8PSN - chains B and S of the 6 polymer chains in the assembly; structure by electron microscopy, 2.73 A resolution.

# Chain B
Protein: Putative PB1
From: Tilapia lake virus
UniProt: A0A1Y9SHW4 (A0A1Y9SHW4_9VIRU); numbering as in UniProt (aligned over 1-519)
Amino-acid sequence (519 residues; numbered 1 to 519; the number before each row is that of its first residue):
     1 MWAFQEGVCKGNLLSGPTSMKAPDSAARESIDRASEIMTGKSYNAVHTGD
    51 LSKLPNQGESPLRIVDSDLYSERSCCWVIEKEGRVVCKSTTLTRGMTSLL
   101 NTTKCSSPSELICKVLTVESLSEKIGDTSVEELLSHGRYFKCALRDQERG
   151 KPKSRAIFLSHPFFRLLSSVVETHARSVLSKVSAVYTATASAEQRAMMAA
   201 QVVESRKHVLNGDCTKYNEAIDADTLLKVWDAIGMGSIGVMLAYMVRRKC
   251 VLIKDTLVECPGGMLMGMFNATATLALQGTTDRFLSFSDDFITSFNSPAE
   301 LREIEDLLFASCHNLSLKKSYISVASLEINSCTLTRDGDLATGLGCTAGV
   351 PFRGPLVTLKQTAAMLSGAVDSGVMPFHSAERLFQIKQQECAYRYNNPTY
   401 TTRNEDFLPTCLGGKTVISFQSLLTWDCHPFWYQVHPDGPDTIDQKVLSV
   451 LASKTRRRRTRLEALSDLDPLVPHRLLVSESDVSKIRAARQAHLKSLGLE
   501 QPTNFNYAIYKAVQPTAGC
Disordered / not traced: 516-519
Ion coordination: Mg2+ site 1: Asp213, Asp289, Asp290 (shared with 1 residue of chain E); Mg2+ site 2: Asp213, Cys214, Asp289 (shared with 1 residue of chain E)
Reported in the primary citation:
  - conformationally variable residues (side-chain flip): Met266
  - specificity-determining residues: Asn270 (proposed by the authors, not directly observed)

# Chain S
Molecule: 5' vRNA end - vRNA loop
Sequence (40 nucleotides; numbered -24 to 15; the number before each row is that of its first residue; numbers below 1 keep their minus sign (G-24 is residue -24)):
   -24 GCAAAUCUUUCUCACGUCCUGACUUGUGAGUAAAAUUUGG
Disordered / not traced: -24 to 0

# Interface between chain B and chain S
Pairs across the interface - 43 pairs, chain B then chain S:
  Arg73(B) with G14(S), salt bridge to the phosphate
  Ser74(B) with U12(S), phosphate contact; G14(S), hydrogen bond to the phosphate
  Lys81(B) with U6(S), salt bridge to the phosphate
  Val85(B) with A7(S), base contact
  Val86(B) with A7(S), sugar contact
  Cys87(B) with A7(S), hydrogen bond to the base
  Lys88(B) with U6(S), salt bridge to the phosphate; A8(S), salt bridge to the phosphate
  Ser89(B) with A8(S), hydrogen bond to the phosphate
  Lys141(B) with A7(S), hydrogen bond to the phosphate; A8(S), salt bridge to the phosphate
  Ala143(B) with U13(S), sugar contact
  Leu144(B) with U13(S), hydrogen bond to the base
  Arg145(B) with U13(S), hydrogen bond to the base; G14(S), hydrogen bond to the base
  Asp146(B) with U13(S), hydrogen bond to the base
  Ile157(B) with U13(S), sugar contact; G14(S), base contact
  Phe158(B) with G14(S), hydrogen bond to the sugar
  Leu159(B) with U13(S), sugar contact
  Arg165(B) with G15(S), hydrogen bond to the phosphate
  Leu252(B) with A7(S), base contact
  Asp255(B) with A7(S), hydrogen bond to the base
  Met266(B) with G14(S), hydrogen bond to the base
  Gly267(B) with G15(S), hydrogen bond to the sugar
  Met268(B) with G14(S), sugar contact; G15(S), sugar contact
  Asn270(B) with G15(S), hydrogen bond to the sugar
  Leu448(B) with U11(S), base contact
  Ser449(B) with U11(S), base contact
  Ala452(B) with U11(S), hydrogen bond to the sugar
  Thr455(B) with A10(S), phosphate contact; U11(S), sugar contact; U12(S), hydrogen bond to the phosphate
  Arg456(B) with G5(S), hydrogen bond to the base; A10(S), hydrogen bond to the phosphate
  Arg457(B) with A8(S), phosphate contact; U12(S), hydrogen bond to the phosphate; U13(S), salt bridge to the phosphate
  Arg458(B) with U11(S), hydrogen bond to the base
  Arg459(B) with G3(S), salt bridge to the phosphate
  Arg461(B) with A4(S), salt bridge to the phosphate
Interface residues without a listed pair, chain B (36 interface residues in all): Glu72, Leu92, Lys254, Leu257
Interface residues without a listed pair, chain S (13 interface residues in all): A9

# In short
The interface between chain B and chain S involves 36 residues on one side and 13 on the other; the contacts
include 20 hydrogen bonds and 8 salt bridges. Polar contacts include Cys87(B)-A7(S), Leu144(B)-U13(S) and
Arg145(B)-U13(S). Asp213(B), Asp289(B) and Asp290(B) coordinate Mg2+ site 1. From the paper: the specificity
determinant Asn270(B); conformational variability at Met266(B).
Chain B is Putative PB1 (Tilapia lake virus) and chain S is 5' vRNA end - vRNA loop; the structure, Tilapia
Lake Virus polymerase in vRNA initiation state (transcriptase conformation), was determined by electron
microscopy (same publication as 8PSO, 8PSQ, 8PSS, 8PSU, 8PSX, 8PSZ and 6 further entries).
